PDB entry 7UZ6 | electron microscopy, 2.80 A resolution | chains A and H of the 9 polymer chains in the assembly

# Chain A
Name: Spike glycoprotein
From: Severe acute respiratory syndrome coronavirus 2
Notes: fragment: Spike 6P
Reference sequence: P0DTC2 (SPIKE_SARS2); numbering as in UniProt; present here: 1-676, 680-1213
Amino-acid sequence (1256 residues; numbered 1 to 1259; 3 numbers in that range are skipped by the numbering (no residue carries them; nothing is unmodelled there); the number before each row is that of its first residue):
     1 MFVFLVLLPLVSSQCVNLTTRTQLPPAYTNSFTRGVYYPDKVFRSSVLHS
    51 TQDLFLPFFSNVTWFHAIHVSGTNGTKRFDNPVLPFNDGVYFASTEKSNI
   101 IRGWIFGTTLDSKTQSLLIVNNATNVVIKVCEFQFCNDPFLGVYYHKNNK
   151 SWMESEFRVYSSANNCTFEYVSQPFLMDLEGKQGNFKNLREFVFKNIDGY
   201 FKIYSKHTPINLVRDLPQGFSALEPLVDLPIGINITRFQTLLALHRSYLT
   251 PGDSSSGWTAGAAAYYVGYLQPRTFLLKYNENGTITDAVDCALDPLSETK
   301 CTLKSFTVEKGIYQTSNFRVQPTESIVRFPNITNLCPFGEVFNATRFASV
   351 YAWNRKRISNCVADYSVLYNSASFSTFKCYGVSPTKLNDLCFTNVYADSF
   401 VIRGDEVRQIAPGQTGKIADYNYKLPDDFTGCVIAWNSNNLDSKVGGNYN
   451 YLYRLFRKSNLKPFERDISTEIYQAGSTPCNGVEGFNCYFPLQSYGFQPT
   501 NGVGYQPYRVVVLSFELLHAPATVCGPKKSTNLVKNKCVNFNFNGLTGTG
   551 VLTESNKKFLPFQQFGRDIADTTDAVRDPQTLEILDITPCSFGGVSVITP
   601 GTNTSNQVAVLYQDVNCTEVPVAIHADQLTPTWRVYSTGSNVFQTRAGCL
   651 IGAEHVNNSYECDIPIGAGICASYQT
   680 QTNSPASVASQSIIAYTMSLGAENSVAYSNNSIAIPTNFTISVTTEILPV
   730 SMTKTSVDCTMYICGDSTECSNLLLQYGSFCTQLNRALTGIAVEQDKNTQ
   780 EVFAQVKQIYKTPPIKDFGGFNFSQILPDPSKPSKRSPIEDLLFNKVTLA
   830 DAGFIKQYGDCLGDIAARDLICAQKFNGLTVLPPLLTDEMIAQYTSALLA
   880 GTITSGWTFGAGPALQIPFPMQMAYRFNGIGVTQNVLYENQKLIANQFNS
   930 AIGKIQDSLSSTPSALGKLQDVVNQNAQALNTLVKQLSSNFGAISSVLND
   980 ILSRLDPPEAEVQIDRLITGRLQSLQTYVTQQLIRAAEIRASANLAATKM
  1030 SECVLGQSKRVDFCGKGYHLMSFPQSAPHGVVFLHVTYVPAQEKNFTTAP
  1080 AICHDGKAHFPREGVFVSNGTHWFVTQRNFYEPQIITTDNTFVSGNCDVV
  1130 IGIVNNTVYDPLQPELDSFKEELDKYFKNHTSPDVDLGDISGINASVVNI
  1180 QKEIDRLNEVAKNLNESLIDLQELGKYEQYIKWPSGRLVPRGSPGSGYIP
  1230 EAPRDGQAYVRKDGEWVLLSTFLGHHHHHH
Disordered / not traced: 1-25, 72-73, 179-186, 680-688, 828-850, 1148-1259
Differences from the reference sequence: engineered mutation Pro817 (Phe in P0DTC2), Pro892 (Ala in P0DTC2), Pro899 (Ala in P0DTC2), Pro942 (Ala in P0DTC2), Pro986 (Lys in P0DTC2), Pro987 (Val in P0DTC2); expression tag (1214-1259)
Curated features (UniProtKB/Swiss-Prot):
  - region: Asn280 to Cys301 (Putative superantigen), Arg403 to Asp405 (Integrin-binding motif), Asn448 to Phe456 (Immunodominant HLA epitope recognized by the CD8+), Ser816 to Tyr837 (Fusion peptide 1), Lys835 to Phe855 (Fusion peptide 2), Asp1163 to Glu1202 (Heptad repeat 2)
  - site: Arg815, Ser816 (Cleavage)
  - glycosylation: Asn17 (N-linked (GlcNAc...) (complex) asparagine), Asn61 (N-linked (GlcNAc...) (hybrid) asparagine), Asn74 (N-linked (GlcNAc...) (complex) asparagine), Asn122 (N-linked (GlcNAc...) (hybrid) asparagine), Asn149 (N-linked (GlcNAc...) (complex) asparagine), Asn165 (N-linked (GlcNAc...) (complex) asparagine), Asn234 (N-linked (GlcNAc...) (high mannose) asparagine), Asn282 (N-linked (GlcNAc...) (complex) asparagine), Thr323 (O-linked (GalNAc) threonine), Ser325 (O-linked (HexNAc...) serine), Asn331 (N-linked (GlcNAc...) (complex) asparagine), Asn343 (N-linked (GlcNAc...) (complex) asparagine), Asn603 (N-linked (GlcNAc...) (hybrid) asparagine), Asn616 (N-linked (GlcNAc...) (complex) asparagine), Asn657 (N-linked (GlcNAc...) (complex) asparagine), Thr676 (O-linked (GlcNAc...) threonine), Asn709 (N-linked (GlcNAc...) (high mannose) asparagine), Asn717 (N-linked (GlcNAc...) (hybrid) asparagine), Asn801 (N-linked (GlcNAc...) (hybrid) asparagine), Asn1074 (N-linked (GlcNAc...) (hybrid) asparagine) and 5 more in UniProt
  - natural variant: Leu5 (L5F: In strain: Iota/B.1.526), Ser13 (S13I: In strain: Epsilon/B.1.427/B.1.429), Leu18 (L18F: In strain: Beta/B.1.351, Gamma/P.1 and 1 more), Thr19 (T19I: In strain: Omicron/BQ.1.1, Omicron/XBB.1.5 and 1 more; T19R: In strain: Delta/B.1.617.2, Omicron/BA.2 and 4 more), Thr20 (T20N: In strain: Gamma/P.1), Leu24 to Ala27 (sequence variant, change not given here; In strain: Omicron/BA.2, Omicron/BA.2.12.1 and 6 more), Pro26 (P26S: In strain: Gamma/P.1), Gln52 (Q52H: In strain: Omicron/EG.5.1), Ala67 (A67V: In strain: Eta/B.1.525, Omicron/BA.1), His69 to Val70 (deletion: In strain: Alpha/B.1.1.7, Eta/B.1.525 and 5 more), Gly75 (G75V: In strain: Lambda/C.37), Thr76 (T76I: In strain: Lambda/C.37), 79 further natural variant entries in UniProt
  - mutagenesis: His69 to Val70 (Increased incorporation of cleaved spike into virions), Asn121 (N121Q: Partial loss of biliverdin affinity), Arg190 (R190K: Partial loss of biliverdin affinity), Asn234 (N234Q: Increased resistance to neutralizing antibodies), Asn331 (N331Q: Reduced viral infectivity), Asn343 (N343Q: Reduced viral infectivity), Leu452 (L452R: Increased resistance to neutralizing antibodies. Decreases HLA binding to NF9 epitope. Increased binding affinity to human ACE2), Tyr453 (Y453F: Decreased HLA binding to NF9 epitope. Increased binding affinity to human ACE2), Ala475 (A475V: Increased resistance to neutralizing antibodies), Val483 (V483A: Increased resistance to neutralizing antibodies), Glu484 (E484D: Increased replication in human TMEM106B overexpressing cells), Phe490 (F490L: Increased resistance to neutralizing antibodies and human covalescent sera neutralization), 6 further mutagenesis entries in UniProt
Disulfides: Cys131-Cys166, Cys291-Cys301, Cys336-Cys361, Cys379-Cys432, Cys391-Cys525, Cys480-Cys488, Cys617-Cys649, Cys662-Cys671, Cys738-Cys760, Cys743-Cys749, Cys1032-Cys1043, Cys1082-Cys1126
Glycans and other covalent adducts: N-acetylglucosamine (NAG) linked to Asn234, Asn282, Asn331, Asn343, Asn603, Asn616, Asn657, Asn709, Asn717, Asn801, Asn1074, Asn1098, Asn1134
Small-molecule neighbours: N-acetylglucosamine (NAG; 2-acetamido-2-deoxy-beta-D-glucopyranose): Arg457, Ser459, Lys462, Glu465
What the authors report for this chain:
  - post-translational modification sites: Asn343

# Chain H
Name: M8a-28 Fab heavy chain
From: Mus musculus
Notes: antibody fragment or engineered binder
Amino-acid sequence (232 residues; each row starts with the number of its first residue; note: 8 numbers in that range are skipped by the numbering (no residue carries them; nothing is unmodelled there)):
     1 QVQLQQPGA
    11 ELVKPGASVKMSCKASGYNF
    35 NHYWISWVKQRPGQGLEWIGDIYPL
    62 SHFTTYNEKFT
    74 NRATLTVDTSSTTAYMQLNSLTSDDSAVFYCARWDYFDSRTFDYWGQGTT
   124 LTVSSASTKGPSVFPLAPSSKSTSGGTAALGCLVKDYFPEPVTVSWNSGA
   174 LTSGVHTFPAVLQSSGLYSLSSVVTVPSSSLGTQTYICNVNHKPSNTKVD
   224 KRVEPKSCDKTHHHHHH
Disordered / not traced: 128-240
Disulfides: Cys23-Cys104

# Interface between chain A and chain H
Pairs across the interface (24; chain A residue first):
  Thr345(A) - Tyr109(H)  hydrogen bond (backbone-side chain)
  Thr345(A) - Arg113(H)  hydrogen bond
  Arg346(A) - Asp111(H)  hydrogen bond (side chain-backbone)
  Arg346(A) - Arg113(H)
  Asn440(A) - Tyr57(H)
  Asn440(A) - Ser62(H)  hydrogen bond
  Leu441(A) - Phe64(H)  hydrophobic
  Leu441(A) - Tyr109(H)
  Leu441(A) - Phe110(H)
  Asp442(A) - Tyr109(H)  hydrogen bond
  Asp442(A) - Phe110(H)
  Ser443(A) - Tyr57(H)  hydrogen bond (backbone-side chain)
  Ser443(A) - Phe110(H)
  Lys444(A) - His36(H)  hydrogen bond (side chain-backbone)
  Lys444(A) - Tyr57(H)
  Lys444(A) - Phe110(H)
  Val445(A) - Asn35(H)
  Val445(A) - His36(H)  hydrogen bond (backbone-side chain)
  Val445(A) - Leu59(H)  hydrophobic
  Asn448(A) - Phe110(H)
  Asn450(A) - Phe110(H)  hydrogen bond (side chain-backbone)
  Tyr451(A) - Tyr109(H)
  Pro499(A) - Leu59(H)  hydrophobic
  Arg509(A) - Tyr109(H)
Other interface residues (no listed pair), chain H (12 interface residues in all): Trp38, Trp107

# In short
Chain A and chain H form an interface of 13 and 12 residues respectively, with 9 hydrogen bonds. Polar pairs
include Thr345(A)-Tyr109(H), Thr345(A)-Arg113(H) and Arg346(A)-Asp111(H). Chain A binds N-acetylglucosamine.
N-acetylglucosamine is covalently linked to Asn234(A), Asn282(A), Asn331(A), Asn343(A), Asn603(A) and
Asn616(A) and 7 more. From the paper: a modification site at Asn343(A).
Chain A is Spike glycoprotein (Severe acute respiratory syndrome coronavirus 2) and chain H is M8a-28 Fab
heavy chain (Mus musculus); the structure, Structure of the SARS-CoV-2 S 6P trimer in complex with the mouse
antibody Fab fragment, M8a-28, was determined by electron microscopy together with 7UZ4, 7UZ7, 7UZ8, 7UZ9,
7UZA, 7UZB, 7UZC and 7UZD from the same study.
